PDB entry 1FJS | X-ray diffraction, 1.92 A resolution | chains A and L

# Chain A
Protein: Coagulation factor xa
From: Homo sapiens
Notes: EC 3.4.21.6; fragment: heavy chain, catalytic domain
UniProtKB: P00742 (FA10_HUMAN); the construct lacks a stretch of the UniProt sequence and is renumbered around it, so the offset changes along the chain: 16-61 = UniProt 235-280; 62-124 = UniProt 282-344; 125-131 = UniProt 346-352; 132-147 = UniProt 355-370; 4 more segments
Chain sequence (234 residues; numbered 16 to 244 plus 7 insertion-coded residues; 2 numbers in that range are skipped by the numbering (no residue carries them; nothing is unmodelled there); the number before each row is that of its first residue; a row labelled like 131A-131B holds insertion residues (131A, then the next letters in order)):
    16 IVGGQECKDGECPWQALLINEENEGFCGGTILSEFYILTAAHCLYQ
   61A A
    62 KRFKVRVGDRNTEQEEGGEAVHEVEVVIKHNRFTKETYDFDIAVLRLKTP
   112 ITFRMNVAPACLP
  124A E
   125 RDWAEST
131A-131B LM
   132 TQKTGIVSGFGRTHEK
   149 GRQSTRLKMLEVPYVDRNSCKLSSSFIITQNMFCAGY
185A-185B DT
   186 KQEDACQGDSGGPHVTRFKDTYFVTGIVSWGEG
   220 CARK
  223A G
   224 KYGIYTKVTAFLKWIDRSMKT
Swiss-Prot annotation at these positions:
  - active site (Charge relay system): His57, Asp102, Ser195
Cystine bridges: Cys22-Cys27, Cys42-Cys58, Cys168-Cys182, Cys191-Cys220
Ion coordination: Ca2+: Asp70, Asn72, Gln75, Glu77, Glu80
Small-molecule neighbours: Z34 (N-[2-[5-[amino(imino)methyl]-2-hydroxyphenoxy]-3,5-difluoro-6-[3-(4,5-dihydro-1-methyl-1H-imidazol-2-yl)phenoxy]pyridin-4-yl]-N-methylglycine): Lys96, Glu97, Thr98, Tyr99, Phe174, Asp189, Ala190, Cys191, Gln192, Ser195, Val213, Ser214, Trp215, Gly216, Gly218, Cys220, Gly226, Ile227

# Chain L
Protein: Coagulation factor xa
From: Homo sapiens
Notes: EC 3.4.21.6; fragment: light chain, epidermal growth factor like domain
UniProtKB: P00742 (FA10_HUMAN); residues 87-138 here correspond to UniProt positions 127-178 (UniProt number = residue number + 40)
Chain sequence (52 residues; numbered 87 to 138; the number before each row is that of its first residue):
    87 KLCSLDNGDCDQFCHEEQNSVVCSCARGYTLADNGKACIPTGPYPCGKQT
   137 LE
Cystine bridges: Cys89-Cys100, Cys96-Cys109, Cys111-Cys124

# How chain A and chain L interact
Pairs across the interface - 44 pairs, chain A then chain L:
  Asp24(A) - Leu137(L)
  Gly25(A) - Gln135(L)
  Gly25(A) - Thr136(L)  hydrogen bond (backbone-backbone)
  Glu26(A) - Gln135(L)  hydrogen bond (backbone-side chain)
  Pro28(A) - Lys134(L)
  Pro28(A) - Thr136(L)
  Trp29(A) - Gly133(L)
  Trp29(A) - Lys134(L)
  Phe114(A) - Tyr130(L)  hydrophobic
  Arg115(A) - Tyr130(L)
  Arg115(A) - Thr136(L)
  Met116(A) - Tyr130(L)
  Met116(A) - Thr136(L)
  Asn117(A) - Thr136(L)  hydrogen bond (backbone-side chain)
  Ala119(A) - Thr136(L)
  Pro120(A) - Cys132(L)
  Pro120(A) - Gly133(L)  hydrogen bond (backbone-backbone)
  Ala121(A) - Cys132(L)
  Ala121(A) - Gly133(L)
  Cys122(A) - Arg113(L)
  Cys122(A) - Cys132(L)  disulfide
  Cys122(A) - Gly133(L)  hydrogen bond (side chain-backbone)
  Leu123(A) - Phe99(L)
  Leu123(A) - Arg113(L)
  Pro124(A) - Phe99(L)  hydrophobic
  Glu124A(A) - Phe99(L)
  Glu124A(A) - His101(L)  salt bridge
  Glu124A(A) - Ser110(L)
  Trp127(A) - Asn93(L)  hydrogen bond
  Trp127(A) - Gln98(L)  hydrogen bond (side chain-backbone)
  Trp127(A) - Phe99(L)  hydrophobic
  Trp127(A) - Cys100(L)
  Phe203(A) - Asn93(L)
  Phe203(A) - Asp97(L)
  Lys204(A) - Cys96(L)
  Lys204(A) - Asp97(L)
  Asp205(A) - Lys134(L)  hydrogen bond (backbone-side chain)
  Thr206(A) - Tyr115(L)
  Thr206(A) - Cys132(L)
  Thr206(A) - Gly133(L)
  Thr206(A) - Lys134(L)  hydrogen bond
  Tyr207(A) - Gly133(L)  hydrogen bond (backbone-backbone)
  Tyr207(A) - Gln135(L)  hydrogen bond
  Phe208(A) - Phe99(L)  hydrophobic
Also at the interface, not in a pair above, chain A (26 interface residues in all): Leu47, Val118, Thr131
Also at the interface, not in a pair above, chain L (21 interface residues in all): Asp92, Ala112, Pro131, Glu138
Cross-chain cystine bridges: Cys122(A)-Cys132(L)

# In short
The interface between chain A and chain L involves 26 residues on one side and 21 on the other, with 1
disulfide bond, 11 hydrogen bonds and 1 salt bridge. Polar pairs include Glu124A(A)-His101(L),
Glu26(A)-Gln135(L) and Asn117(A)-Thr136(L). Ligands of chain A: compound Z34.
Chain A is Coagulation factor xa and chain L is Coagulation factor xa, both from Homo sapiens; the structure,
Crystal structure of the inhibitor zk-807834 (ci-1031) complexed with factor xa, was determined by X-ray
diffraction.
